Entry 5VAQ (X-ray diffraction, 2.61 A resolution); this record covers chains A and B of the 3 polymer chains in the assembly.

Chain A:
Molecule: Beta-klotho
Source organism: Homo sapiens
Notes: fragment: UNP residues30-983
UniProtKB: Q86Z14 (KLOTB_HUMAN); numbering as in UniProt (aligned over 30-983)
Sequence (954 residues; each row starts with the number of its first residue):
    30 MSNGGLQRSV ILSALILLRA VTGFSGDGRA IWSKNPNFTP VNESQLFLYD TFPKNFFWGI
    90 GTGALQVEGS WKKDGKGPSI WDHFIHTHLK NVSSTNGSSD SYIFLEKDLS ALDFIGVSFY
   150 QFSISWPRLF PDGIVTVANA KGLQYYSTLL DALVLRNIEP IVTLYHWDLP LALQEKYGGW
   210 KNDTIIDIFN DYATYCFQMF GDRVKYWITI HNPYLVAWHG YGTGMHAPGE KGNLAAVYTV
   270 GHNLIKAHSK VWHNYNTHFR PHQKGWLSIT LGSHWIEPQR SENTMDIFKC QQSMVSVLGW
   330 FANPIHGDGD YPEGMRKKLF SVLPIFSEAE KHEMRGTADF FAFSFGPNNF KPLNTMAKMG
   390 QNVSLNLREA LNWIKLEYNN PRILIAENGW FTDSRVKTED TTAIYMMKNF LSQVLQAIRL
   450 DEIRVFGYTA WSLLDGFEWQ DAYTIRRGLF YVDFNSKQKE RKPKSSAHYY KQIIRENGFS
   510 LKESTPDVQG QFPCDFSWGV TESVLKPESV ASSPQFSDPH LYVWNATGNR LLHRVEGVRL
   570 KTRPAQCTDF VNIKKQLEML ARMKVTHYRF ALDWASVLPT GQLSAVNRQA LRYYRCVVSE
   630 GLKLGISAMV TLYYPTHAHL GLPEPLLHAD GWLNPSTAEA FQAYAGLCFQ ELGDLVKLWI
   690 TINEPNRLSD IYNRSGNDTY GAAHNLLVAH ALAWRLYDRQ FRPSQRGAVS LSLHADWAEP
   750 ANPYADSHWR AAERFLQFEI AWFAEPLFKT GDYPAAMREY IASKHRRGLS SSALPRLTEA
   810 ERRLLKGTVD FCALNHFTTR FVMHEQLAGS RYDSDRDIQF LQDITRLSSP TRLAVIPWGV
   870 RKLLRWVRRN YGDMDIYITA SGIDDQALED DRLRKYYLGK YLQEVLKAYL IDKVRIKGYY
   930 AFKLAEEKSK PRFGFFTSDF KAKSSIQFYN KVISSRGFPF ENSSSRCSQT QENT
Not modelled in the structure: 30-52, 63-74, 120-125, 538-575, 970-983
Differences from the reference sequence: engineered mutation Gln308 (Asn in Q86Z14), Gln611 (Asn in Q86Z14)
Cystine bridges: Cys576-Cys625
Covalent attachments: N-acetylglucosamine (NAG) linked to Asn211

Chain B:
Molecule: Nb914
Source organism: Lama glama
Notes: fragment: Nanobody
Sequence (134 residues; each row starts with the number of its first residue):
     1 QVQLVESGGG LVQAGGSLRL SCAASQRTFS PYVGGWFRQA PGKEREFVAA ISWSGGTKLY
    61 ADSVKGRFTI SRDNAKNTVY LQMNTLKRED TAVYYCAARR INEVLTTAPD YDFWGQGTQV
   121 TVSSHHHHHH EPEA
Not modelled in the structure: 1, 26-28, 125-134
Cystine bridges: Cys22-Cys96

Interface between chain A and chain B:
Residue-residue contacts (32):
  Ile163(A) - Thr57(B)
  Val164(A) - Ser52(B)
  Val164(A) - Thr57(B)  hydrogen bond (backbone-side chain)
  Val164(A) - Asn102(B)
  Val164(A) - Glu103(B)
  Val164(A) - Val104(B)  hydrogen bond (backbone-backbone)
  Thr165(A) - Glu103(B)
  Thr165(A) - Val104(B)
  Val166(A) - Glu103(B)
  Val166(A) - Leu105(B)  hydrophobic
  Ala167(A) - Glu103(B)  hydrogen bond (backbone-side chain)
  Asp216(A) - Ser54(B)
  Asn219(A) - Ser54(B)  hydrogen bond
  Asp220(A) - Ser52(B)  hydrogen bond
  Asp220(A) - Trp53(B)  hydrogen bond (side chain-backbone)
  Asp220(A) - Ser54(B)  hydrogen bond (side chain-backbone)
  Asp220(A) - Gly56(B)  hydrogen bond (side chain-backbone)
  Asp220(A) - Thr57(B)
  Asp220(A) - Asn102(B)  hydrogen bond
  Thr223(A) - Trp53(B)
  Thr223(A) - Asn102(B)
  Tyr224(A) - Ile101(B)  hydrophobic
  Tyr224(A) - Asn102(B)
  Gln227(A) - Pro31(B)
  Gln227(A) - Arg100(B)  hydrogen bond (side chain-backbone)
  Gln227(A) - Ile101(B)
  Gln227(A) - Asn102(B)  hydrogen bond (side chain-backbone)
  Met228(A) - Ile101(B)  hydrophobic
  His287(A) - Phe29(B)
  His287(A) - Pro31(B)
  His287(A) - Trp53(B)
  Phe288(A) - Pro31(B)  hydrophobic
Other interface residues (no listed pair), chain A (17 interface residues in all): Ile217, Lys279, Asn283
Other interface residues (no listed pair), chain B (15 interface residues in all): Gly55, Leu59

In short:
The interface between chain A and chain B involves 17 residues on one side and 15 on the other; the contacts
include 11 hydrogen bonds. Polar pairs include Val164(A)-Thr57(B), Ala167(A)-Glu103(B) and Asn219(A)-Ser54(B).
Covalently linked N-acetylglucosamine: at Asn211(A).
Here chain A is Beta-klotho (Homo sapiens) and chain B is Nb914 (Lama glama). Entry 5VAQ (Crystal Structure of
Beta-Klotho in Complex with FGF21CT) was determined by X-ray diffraction together with 5VAN from the same
study.
